Entry 2F4F (X-ray diffraction, 1.80 A resolution); this record covers chains A and B.

[Chain A (and B)]
Molecule: Transposase, putative
Source organism: Sulfolobus solfataricus
Notes: chain B of this document is another copy of the same molecule, construct and numbering; everything in this record applies to it too
Reference sequence: Q97Y68 (Q97Y68_SULSO); residue numbers follow UniProt; this construct covers 1-133
Amino-acid sequence (133 residues; numbered 1 to 133; the number before each row is that of its first residue):
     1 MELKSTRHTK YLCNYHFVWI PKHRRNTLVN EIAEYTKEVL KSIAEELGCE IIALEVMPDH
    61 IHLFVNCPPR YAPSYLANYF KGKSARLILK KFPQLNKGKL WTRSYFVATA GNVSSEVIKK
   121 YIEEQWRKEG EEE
Not modelled in the structure: 1, 132-133
Metal / ion sites: Mn2+: Glu55, His62

[How chain A and chain B interact]
Residue-residue contacts (110; chain A residue first):
  Leu3(A) with Phe106(B), hydrophobic
  Arg7(A) with Arg103(B)
  His8(A) with Arg103(B), hydrogen bond; Ser104(B), hydrogen bond (backbone-side chain); Tyr105(B), hydrogen bond (backbone-backbone)
  Thr9(A) with Tyr105(B)
  Lys10(A) with Tyr105(B), hydrogen bond (backbone-backbone); Phe106(B); Val107(B), hydrogen bond (backbone-backbone)
  Tyr11(A) with Val107(B)
  Leu12(A) with Val107(B), hydrogen bond (backbone-backbone); Ala108(B); Thr109(B), hydrogen bond (backbone-backbone)
  Cys13(A) with Thr109(B)
  Asn14(A) with Thr109(B), hydrogen bond (backbone-side chain)
  Tyr15(A) with Tyr15(B); Pro73(B); Thr109(B)
  His16(A) with Val113(B)
  Val18(A) with Ile118(B), hydrophobic; Tyr121(B); Ile122(B), hydrophobic
  Ile20(A) with Gln125(B); Trp126(B)
  Pro21(A) with Trp126(B)
  His23(A) with Trp126(B); Glu129(B), hydrogen bond (side chain-backbone); Gly130(B); Glu131(B)
  Arg24(A) with Trp126(B)
  Arg25(A) with Trp126(B); Glu131(B), salt bridge
  Asp59(A) with Trp126(B), hydrogen bond (backbone-side chain)
  His60(A) with Ile122(B)
  Pro69(A) with Ala72(B); Pro73(B); Ser74(B), hydrogen bond (backbone-backbone)
  Arg70(A) with Ala72(B); Ser74(B)
  Tyr71(A) with Ala72(B); Pro73(B)
  Ala72(A) with Pro69(B); Arg70(B); Tyr71(B); Ala72(B)
  Pro73(A) with Tyr15(B); Pro69(B); Tyr71(B)
  Ser74(A) with Pro69(B), hydrogen bond (backbone-backbone); Arg70(B)
  Thr102(A) with Glu129(B)
  Arg103(A) with His8(B), hydrogen bond
  Ser104(A) with His8(B); Tyr121(B); Gln125(B); Lys128(B)
  Tyr105(A) with His8(B), hydrogen bond (backbone-backbone); Thr9(B); Lys10(B), hydrogen bond (backbone-backbone); Pro69(B); Tyr121(B), hydrogen bond (backbone-side chain)
  Phe106(A) with Leu3(B), hydrophobic; Lys10(B); Val113(B), hydrophobic; Val117(B), hydrophobic; Ile118(B), hydrophobic; Tyr121(B), hydrogen bond (backbone-side chain)
  Val107(A) with Lys10(B), hydrogen bond (backbone-backbone); Tyr11(B); Leu12(B), hydrogen bond (backbone-backbone)
  Ala108(A) with Leu12(B); Val113(B), hydrophobic
  Thr109(A) with Leu12(B), hydrogen bond (backbone-backbone); Cys13(B); Asn14(B), hydrogen bond (side chain-backbone); Tyr15(B); Thr109(B); Ala110(B), hydrogen bond (side chain-backbone); Gly111(B)
  Ala110(A) with Thr109(B), hydrogen bond (backbone-side chain); Gly111(B)
  Gly111(A) with Thr109(B); Ala110(B); Gly111(B), hydrogen bond (backbone-backbone)
  Asn112(A) with Asn112(B), hydrogen bond
  Val113(A) with His16(B); Phe106(B), hydrophobic
  Val117(A) with Phe106(B), hydrophobic
  Ile118(A) with Val18(B), hydrophobic; His62(B)
  Tyr121(A) with Val18(B); Ser104(B), hydrogen bond; Tyr105(B), hydrogen bond (side chain-backbone); Phe106(B), hydrophobic
  Ile122(A) with Val18(B), hydrophobic; His60(B)
  Gln125(A) with Ile20(B); Ser104(B), hydrogen bond
  Trp126(A) with Ile20(B); Pro21(B); Lys22(B); His23(B); Arg24(B); Arg25(B); Asp59(B), hydrogen bond (side chain-backbone)
  Glu129(A) with His23(B), salt bridge; Thr102(B)
  Gly130(A) with His23(B)
  Glu131(A) with His23(B); Arg25(B), salt bridge
Also at the interface, not in a pair above, chain B (49 interface residues in all): Trp19

[Summary]
Chain A and chain B form an interface of 46 and 49 residues respectively; the contacts include 29 hydrogen
bonds and 3 salt bridges. Polar pairs include Arg25(A)-Glu131(B), Glu129(A)-His23(B) and His8(A)-Arg103(B).
Glu55(A) and His62(A) form the Mn2+ site.
Chain A and chain B are both Transposase, putative (Sulfolobus solfataricus); the structure, Crystal structure
of IS200 transposase, was determined by X-ray diffraction (same publication as 2F5G).
